8WDU - chains C and Y of the 36 polymer chains in the assembly; structure by electron microscopy, 2.24 A resolution.

[Chain C]
Molecule: Photosynthetic reaction center cytochrome c subunit
Source organism: Allochromatium vinosum DSM 180
UniProt: O82947 (CYCR_ALLVD); residue numbers follow UniProt; this construct covers 1-383
Chain sequence (383 residues; row label = number of the first residue in the row):
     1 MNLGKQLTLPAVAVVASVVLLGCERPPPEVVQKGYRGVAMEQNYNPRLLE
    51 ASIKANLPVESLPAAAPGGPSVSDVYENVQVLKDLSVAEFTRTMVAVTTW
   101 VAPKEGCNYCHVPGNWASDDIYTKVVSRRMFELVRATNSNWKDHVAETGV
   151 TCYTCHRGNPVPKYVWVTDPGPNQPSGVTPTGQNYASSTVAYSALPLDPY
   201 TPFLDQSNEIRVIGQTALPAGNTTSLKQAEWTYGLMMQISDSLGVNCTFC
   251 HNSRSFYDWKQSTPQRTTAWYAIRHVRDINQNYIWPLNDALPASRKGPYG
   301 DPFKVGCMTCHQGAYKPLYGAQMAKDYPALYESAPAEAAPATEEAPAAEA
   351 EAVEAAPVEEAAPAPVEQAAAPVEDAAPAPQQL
Disordered / not traced: 1-22, 334-383
Glycans and other covalent adducts: palmitic acid (PLM) linked to Cys23
Bound ions: heme Fe (4 sites), coordinated by Met94, His111, Met130, His144, His156, Met236, His251, His311; Mg2+: Gln183, Glu230 (shared with 1 residue of chain M)
Residues lining bound ligands:
  - heme (HEM), molecule 1: Tyr76, Glu77, Asn78, Val79, Gln80, Val81, Leu82, Phe90, Met94, Val95, Val97, Thr98, Val101, Gly106, Cys107, Cys110, His111, Trp116, Ala117, Lys124, Ser127, Arg128, Phe131
  - heme (HEM), molecule 2: Val97, Val101, Tyr109, Cys110, Tyr122, Thr123, Val126, Ser127, Met130, Phe131, Leu133, Val134, Val150, Thr151, Cys152, Cys155, His156, Pro160, Val161, Pro162, Val165, Ile279, Ile284, Leu291, Arg295, Phe303, Lys304, Val305, Thr309, Cys310
  - heme (HEM), molecule 3: His144, Val145, Ala146, Thr148, Gly149, Val150, Leu204, Ile239, Leu243, Phe249, Gln265, Thr268, Ala269, Ala272, Ile273, His275, Val276, Ile279, Val305, Gly306, Cys307, Cys310, His311, Tyr315, Lys316, Pro317
  - heme (HEM), molecule 4: Ile210, Arg211, Val212, Ile213, Thr232, Tyr233, Met236, Met237, Ile239, Ser240, Leu243, Val245, Asn246, Cys247, Phe249, Cys250, His251, Phe256, Tyr257, Trp259, Gln265, Arg266, Ala269, Trp270, Ile273, Arg274
  - Z41 ((2S)-3-hydroxypropane-1,2-diyl dihexadecanoate): Glu24, Arg25, Pro26
Curated features (UniProtKB/Swiss-Prot):
  - binding site (heme): Met94, Cys107, Cys110, His111, Met130, His144, Cys152, Cys155, His156, Met236, Cys247, Cys250, His251, Cys307, Cys310, His311
  - lipidation: Cys23 (N-palmitoyl cysteine)

[Chain Y]
Molecule: Antenna complex alpha/beta subunit
Source organism: Allochromatium vinosum DSM 180
UniProt: D3RP74 (D3RP74_ALLVD); residues 1-64 here = UniProt positions 1-64
Chain sequence (64 residues; each row starts with the number of its first residue):
     1 MSPDLWKIWLLVDPRRILIAVFAFLTVLGLAIHMILLSTAEFNWLEDGVP
    51 AATVQQVTPVVPQR
Disordered / not traced: 1-2, 55-57
Modified residues: Met1 (N-formylmethionine; FME)
Bound ions: Ca2+: Trp44, Asp47, Val49 (shared with 1 residue of chain X)
Residues lining bound ligands:
  - bacteriochlorophyll a (BCL), molecule 1: Leu5, Ile8, Trp9, Ile32
  - bacteriochlorophyll a (BCL), molecule 2: Phe22, Leu25, Thr26, His33, Leu36, Trp44
  - bacteriochlorophyll a (BCL), molecule 3: Leu25, Leu28, Gly29, Ile32, His33, Leu36, Phe42
  - spirilloxanthin (CRT), molecule 1: Leu5, Lys7, Ile8, Leu10, Leu11
  - spirilloxanthin (CRT), molecule 2: Pro14, Leu18, Val21, Phe22, Phe24, Leu25, Leu28, Ile32, Ile35
  - spirilloxanthin (CRT), molecule 3: Thr26, Gly29, Leu30, His33, Met34, Leu37, Trp44
From the paper describing this entry:
  - binding site for bacteriochlorophyll a: Trp44

[Chain C / chain Y interface]
Residue-residue contacts (23):
  Val165(C) - Pro62(Y)
  Val165(C) - Gln63(Y)  hydrogen bond (backbone-backbone)
  Trp166(C) - Gln63(Y)
  Val167(C) - Val60(Y)
  Val167(C) - Val61(Y)  hydrophobic
  Val167(C) - Pro62(Y)
  Val167(C) - Gln63(Y)  hydrogen bond (backbone-side chain)
  Asp169(C) - Val61(Y)
  Asp169(C) - Gln63(Y)
  Asp169(C) - Arg64(Y)  salt bridge
  Gly171(C) - Arg64(Y)  hydrogen bond (backbone-side chain)
  Tyr185(C) - Arg64(Y)
  Ser187(C) - Arg64(Y)
  Ser188(C) - Gln63(Y)
  Thr189(C) - Gln63(Y)
  Tyr200(C) - Gln63(Y)
  Lys296(C) - Pro59(Y)
  Gly297(C) - Pro59(Y)
  Gly297(C) - Val60(Y)
  Pro298(C) - Pro59(Y)
  Pro298(C) - Val60(Y)
  Phe303(C) - Val60(Y)  hydrophobic
  Phe303(C) - Pro62(Y)  hydrophobic
Interface residues without a listed pair, chain C (17 interface residues in all): Pro170, Pro172, Leu197

[Summary]
17 residues of chain C face 6 of chain Y across their interface, with 3 hydrogen bonds and 1 salt bridge.
Polar pairs include Asp169(C)-Arg64(Y), Val167(C)-Gln63(Y) and Gly171(C)-Arg64(Y). Chain C binds 4 copies of
heme and compound Z41. The paper reports a binding site for bacteriochlorophyll a at Trp44(Y).
Chain C is Photosynthetic reaction center cytochrome c subunit and chain Y is Antenna complex alpha/beta
subunit, both from Allochromatium vinosum DSM 180; the structure, Photosynthetic LH1-RC complex from the
purple sulfur bacterium Allochromatium vinosum purified by sucrose density, was determined by electron
microscopy, deposited together with 8WDV.
